Entry 3J46 (electron microscopy, 10.10 A resolution (very low resolution: no residue pairs are listed; an interface is given only as per-side residue counts)); this record covers chains 5 and 4 of the 14 polymer chains in the assembly.

# Chain 5
Molecule: 50S ribosomal protein L1
Source organism: Escherichia coli
UniProt: P0A7L0 (RL1_ECOLI); residues 1-234 here = UniProt positions 1-234
Sequence (234 residues; each row starts with the number of its first residue):
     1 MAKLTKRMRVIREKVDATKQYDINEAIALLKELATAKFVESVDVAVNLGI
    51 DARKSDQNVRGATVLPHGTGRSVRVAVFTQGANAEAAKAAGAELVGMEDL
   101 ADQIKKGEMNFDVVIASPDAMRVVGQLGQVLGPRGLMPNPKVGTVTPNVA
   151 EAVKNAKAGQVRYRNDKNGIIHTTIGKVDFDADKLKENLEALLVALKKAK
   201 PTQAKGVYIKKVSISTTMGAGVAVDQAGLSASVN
Swiss-Prot annotation at these positions:
  - modified residue (N6-succinyllysine): Lys105, Lys154, Lys186, Lys197

# Chain 4
Molecule: 23S ribosomal RNA
Source organism: Escherichia coli
Notes: fragment: helix 76 - helix 78
Sequence (109 nucleotides; each row starts with the number of its first residue):
  2091 CUGAACAUUGAGCCUUGAUGUGUAGGAUAGGUGGGAGGCUUUGAAGUGUG
  2141 GACGCCAGUCUGCAUGGAGCCGACCUUGAAAUACCACCCUUUAAUGUUUG
  2191 AUGUUCUAA

# Chain 5 / chain 4 interface
At this resolution (10 A) residue pairs are not listed: 65 residues of chain 5 and 45 of chain 4 lie at the interface.

# In short
65 residues of chain 5 face 45 of chain 4 across their interface.
Chain 5 is 50S ribosomal protein L1 and chain 4 is 23S ribosomal RNA, both from Escherichia coli; the
structure, Structure of the SecY protein translocation channel in action, was determined by electron
microscopy together with 3J45 from the same study.
